PDB entry 9D4C | electron microscopy, 2.75 A resolution | chains B and I of the 9 polymer chains in the assembly

Chain B:
Protein: Proteasome subunit alpha type-2
From: Saccharomyces cerevisiae
UniProtKB: P23639 (PSA2_YEAST); residues 1-250 here = UniProt positions 1-250
Amino-acid sequence (250 residues; each row starts with the number of its first residue):
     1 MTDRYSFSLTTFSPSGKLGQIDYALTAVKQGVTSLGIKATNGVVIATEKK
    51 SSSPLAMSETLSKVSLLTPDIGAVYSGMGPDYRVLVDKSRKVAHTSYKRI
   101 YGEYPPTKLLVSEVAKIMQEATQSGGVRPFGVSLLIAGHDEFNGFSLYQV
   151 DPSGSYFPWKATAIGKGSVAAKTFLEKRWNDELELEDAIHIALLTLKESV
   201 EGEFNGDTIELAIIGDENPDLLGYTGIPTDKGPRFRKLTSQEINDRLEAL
Disordered / not traced: 1-16

Chain I:
Protein: Proteasome subunit beta type-2
From: Saccharomyces cerevisiae
Notes: EC 3.4.25.1
UniProtKB: P25043 (PSB2_YEAST); numbering as in UniProt (aligned over 1-261)
Amino-acid sequence (261 residues; each row starts with the number of its first residue):
     1 MAGLSFDNYQRNNFLAENSHTQPKATSTGTTIVGVKFNNGVVIAADTRST
    51 QGPIVADKNCAKLHRISPKIWCAGAGTAADTEAVTQLIGSNIELHSLYTS
   101 REPRVVSALQMLKQHLFKYQGHIGAYLIVAGVDPTGSHLFSIHAHGSTDV
   151 GYYLSLGSGSLAAMAVLESHWKQDLTKEEAIKLASDAIQAGIWNDLGSGS
   201 NVDVCVMEIGKDAEYLRNYLTPNVREEKQKSYKFPRGTTAVLKESIVNIC
   251 DIQEEQVDITA
Disordered / not traced: 1-29, 48-61, 118-125, 194-197, 221-261

How chain B and chain I interact:
Pairs across the interface (27; chain B residue first):
  Arg90(B) - Leu94(I)
  Arg90(B) - Leu97(I)  hydrogen bond (side chain-backbone)
  Lys91(B) - Leu94(I)
  His94(B) - Ser90(I)
  His94(B) - Glu93(I)
  His94(B) - Leu94(I)
  Lys98(B) - Gln86(I)  hydrogen bond
  Arg99(B) - Leu87(I)
  Arg99(B) - Ser90(I)
  Leu222(B) - Pro68(I)
  Gly223(B) - Pro68(I)
  Gly223(B) - Asp212(I)
  Gly223(B) - Ala213(I)  hydrogen bond (backbone-backbone)
  Tyr224(B) - Arg65(I)
  Tyr224(B) - Pro68(I)
  Tyr224(B) - Trp71(I)  hydrophobic
  Tyr224(B) - Asp212(I)
  Tyr224(B) - Ala213(I)
  Thr225(B) - Asp212(I)
  Thr225(B) - Ala213(I)  hydrogen bond (backbone-backbone)
  Thr225(B) - Glu214(I)
  Thr225(B) - Tyr215(I)  hydrogen bond (backbone-backbone)
  Gly226(B) - Tyr215(I)
  Ile227(B) - Leu63(I)  hydrophobic
  Ile227(B) - Trp71(I)  hydrophobic
  Ile227(B) - Tyr215(I)  hydrophobic
  Asp230(B) - Arg65(I)  salt bridge
Other interface residues (no listed pair), chain B (15 interface residues in all): Leu66, Leu67, Asp87
Other interface residues (no listed pair), chain I (17 interface residues in all): Lys69, Asn91, Tyr98

Summary:
15 residues of chain B and 17 residues of chain I are in contact; the contacts include 5 hydrogen bonds and 1
salt bridge. Among the polar pairs are Asp230(B)-Arg65(I), Arg90(B)-Leu97(I) and Lys98(B)-Gln86(I).
Chain B is Proteasome subunit alpha type-2 and chain I is Proteasome subunit beta type-2, both from
Saccharomyces cerevisiae; the structure, Proteasome core particle assembly intermediate Blm10:alpha-ring
purified from Saccharomyces cerevisiae, was determined by electron microscopy.
